7WFE - chains BA and BB of the 16 polymer chains in the assembly; structure by electron microscopy, 3.25 A resolution.

# Chain BA
Molecule: Photosystem I P700 chlorophyll a apoprotein A1
From: Arabidopsis thaliana
Notes: EC 1.97.1.12
UniProtKB: P56766 (PSAA_ARATH); numbering as in UniProt (aligned over 1-750)
Chain sequence (750 residues; numbered 1 to 750; the number before each row is that of its first residue):
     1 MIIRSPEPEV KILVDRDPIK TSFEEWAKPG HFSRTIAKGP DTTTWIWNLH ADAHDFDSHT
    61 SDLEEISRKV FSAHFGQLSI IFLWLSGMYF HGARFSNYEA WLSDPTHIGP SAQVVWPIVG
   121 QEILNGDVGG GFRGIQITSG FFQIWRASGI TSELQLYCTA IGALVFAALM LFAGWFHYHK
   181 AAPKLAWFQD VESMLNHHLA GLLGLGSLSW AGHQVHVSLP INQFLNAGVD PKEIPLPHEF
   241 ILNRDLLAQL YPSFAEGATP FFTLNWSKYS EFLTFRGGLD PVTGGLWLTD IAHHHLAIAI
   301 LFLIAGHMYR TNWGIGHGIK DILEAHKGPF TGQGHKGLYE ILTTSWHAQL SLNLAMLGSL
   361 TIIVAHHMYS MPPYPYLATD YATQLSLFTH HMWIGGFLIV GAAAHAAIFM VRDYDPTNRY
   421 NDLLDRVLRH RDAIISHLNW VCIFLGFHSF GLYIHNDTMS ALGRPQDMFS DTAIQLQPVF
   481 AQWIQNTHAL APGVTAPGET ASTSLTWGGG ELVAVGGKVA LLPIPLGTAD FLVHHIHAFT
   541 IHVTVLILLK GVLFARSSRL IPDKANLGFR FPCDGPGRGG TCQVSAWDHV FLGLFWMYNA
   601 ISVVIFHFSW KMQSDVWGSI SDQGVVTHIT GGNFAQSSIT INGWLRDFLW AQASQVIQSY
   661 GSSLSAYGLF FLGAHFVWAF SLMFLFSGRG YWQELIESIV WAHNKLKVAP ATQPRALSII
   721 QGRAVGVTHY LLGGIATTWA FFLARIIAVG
Not modelled in the structure: 1-8
Curated features (UniProtKB/Swiss-Prot):
  - binding site ([4Fe-4S] cluster): Cys-573, Cys-582
  - binding site (chlorophyll a'): His-675
  - binding site (chlorophyll a): Met-683, Tyr-691
  - binding site (phylloquinone): Trp-692
Metal / ion sites: chlorophyll a Mg (4 sites), coordinated by Gln-77, Gln-113, Gln-121, Thr-495; 4Fe-4S cluster Fe: Cys-573, Cys-582 (shared with Cys-559(BB), Cys-568(BB) of chain BB)
Ligand contacts:
  - beta-carotene (BCR), molecule 1: Ile-80, Leu-83, Trp-84
  - beta-carotene (BCR), molecule 2: Ile-81, Trp-84, Leu-85, Gly-201, Leu-202, Leu-205, Gly-206
  - beta-carotene (BCR), molecule 3: Phe-82, Leu-85, Tyr-89, Thr-159, Gly-162, Ala-163, Phe-166, Leu-205, Leu-208, Ser-209, Phe-262
  - beta-carotene (BCR), molecule 4: Trp-116, Pro-117, Ile-118
  - beta-carotene (BCR), molecule 5: Leu-208, Phe-261, Phe-262, Leu-296, Ile-300, Leu-303, Ile-304, His-307, Ile-315
  - beta-carotene (BCR), molecule 6: Phe-261, Trp-266, Ile-300
  - beta-carotene (BCR), molecule 7: Leu-338, Leu-342, Ala-348, Ser-351, Leu-352, Ala-406, Phe-409
  - beta-carotene (BCR), molecule 8: Ala-355, Met-356, Ser-359, Ile-399, Ala-403, Ala-406, Val-545, Leu-548, Leu-549, Val-552
  - beta-carotene (BCR), molecule 9: Phe-670, Gly-673, Ala-674, Phe-676, Val-677, Leu-732, Ile-735, Ala-736, Trp-739
  - beta-carotene (BCR), molecule 10: Trp-692, Leu-695, Ile-696, Ile-699
  - chlorophyll a (CLA), molecule 1: Val-10, Lys-11, Ile-12, Trp-187, Asp-190, Ser-193, His-197, Thr-311, Trp-313
  - chlorophyll a (CLA), molecule 2: Ile-12, Val-14, Phe-71, Phe-75, Leu-169, Met-170, Phe-172, Ala-173, Phe-176, His-177, Ala-181, Pro-183, Trp-187
  - chlorophyll a (CLA), molecule 3: Ile-19, Lys-20, Thr-21, Ser-22, Phe-23, Glu-25, Trp-26, His-31, Lys-69, Ser-72, Ala-73, Gly-76, Ile-80, Leu-171, Gly-174, Trp-175, Tyr-178, His-179
  - chlorophyll a (CLA), molecule 4: Trp-26, Pro-29, Gly-30, Trp-45, Ile-46, Trp-47, Leu-49, His-50
  - chlorophyll a (CLA), molecule 5: Trp-26, His-31, Phe-32, Leu-49, His-50, Ala-53, His-54, Phe-56, His-59, Lys-69, Ala-73, Gly-76, Gln-77, Ile-80, Leu-171
  - chlorophyll a (CLA), molecule 6: Thr-43, Ile-46, Trp-47, Ile-696, Ile-699, Val-700, His-703, Val-708, Pro-710, Thr-712, Pro-714, Arg-715, Leu-717
  - chlorophyll a (CLA), molecule 7: Trp-47, Phe-676, Val-677, Phe-680, Met-683, Phe-684, Leu-717, Gln-721, Ala-724, Val-725, Thr-728, His-729, Leu-732
  - chlorophyll a (CLA), molecule 8: His-50, Ala-51, Asp-52, Ala-53, His-54, Asp-55, His-347, Leu-350, Leu-354, Phe-397, Leu-398, Val-400, Gly-401, Ala-404, His-405, Ile-408, Arg-412, Phe-569, Arg-570, Trp-587, Val-590, Leu-594, Thr-728, Leu-732
  - chlorophyll a (CLA), molecule 9: His-54, Phe-56, Val-70, Ala-73, His-74, Gln-77, Leu-78, Ile-81, Phe-82, Leu-85, Phe-166, Trp-346, His-347, Gln-349, Leu-350, Asn-353, Leu-354, Leu-357
  - chlorophyll a (CLA), molecule 10: His-54, Gln-77, Ile-80, Ile-81, Trp-84, Leu-357, Ile-394, Phe-397, Leu-398
  - chlorophyll a (CLA), molecule 11: Leu-63, Ser-67, His-74, Leu-185, Phe-188, Gln-189, Val-191, Met-194, Leu-195, His-198, Leu-199, Leu-202, Leu-203, Ile-319, Leu-323, Tyr-339, Leu-342, Thr-343, Thr-344, Ser-345, Trp-346, Gln-349, Leu-352, Asn-353, Met-356, Leu-357
  - chlorophyll a (CLA), molecule 12: Phe-71, His-74, Phe-75, Leu-78, Phe-82, Met-170, Trp-187, Phe-188, Asp-190, Ser-193, Met-194, His-197, His-198, Gly-201, Leu-202
  - chlorophyll a (CLA), molecule 13: Leu-83, Trp-84, Ser-86, Gly-87, Met-88, Phe-90, His-91, Arg-94, Phe-95, Gln-113, Val-114, Trp-116, Leu-164
  - chlorophyll a (CLA), molecule 14: Trp-84, Met-88, His-91, Ala-112, Gln-113, Leu-124, Ile-135, Gln-136, Ile-137, Thr-138, Ser-139, Phe-141, Ala-666, Tyr-667, Phe-670, Trp-739, Leu-743
  - chlorophyll a (CLA), molecule 15: Trp-84, Met-88, Thr-138, Ser-139, Phe-141, Ser-386, Leu-387, Thr-389, His-390, Trp-393, Ile-394, Phe-397, Phe-670, Ile-735, Thr-738, Trp-739
  - chlorophyll a (CLA), molecule 16: Trp-84, Leu-85, Ser-139, Gly-140, Phe-141, Ile-144, Leu-202, Leu-203, Leu-357, Leu-360, Thr-361, Val-364, Met-368, Tyr-374, Leu-377, Leu-387, His-390, His-391, Ile-394, Leu-398
  - chlorophyll a (CLA), molecule 17: Gln-113, Val-114, Val-115, Trp-116, Ile-118, Val-119, Gln-121, Leu-124, Ile-135, Ala-666, Leu-669, Phe-670
  - chlorophyll a (CLA), molecule 18: Ala-147, Leu-202, Leu-203, Gly-206, Ser-207, Trp-210, Gln-214, Ile-291, His-294, His-295, Ile-298, Phe-302, Leu-360, Ile-363, Val-364, His-367, Met-368, Pro-373, Tyr-374
  - chlorophyll a (CLA), molecule 19: Ser-148, Gly-149, Ile-150, Gln-155, Cys-158, Thr-159, Gly-206, Ser-209, Trp-210, Gly-212, His-213, His-216, Val-217, Pro-237, His-238, Ile-241
  - chlorophyll a (CLA), molecule 20: Leu-154, Gln-155, Cys-158, Leu-236, His-238, Ile-241, Leu-242
  - chlorophyll a (CLA), molecule 21: Leu-195, Leu-199, Leu-203, Leu-301, Phe-302, Ala-305, Met-308, Tyr-309, Ile-319, Ile-322, Leu-323, Leu-352, Met-356, Leu-424, Val-427, Leu-549, Val-552, Leu-553
  - chlorophyll a (CLA), molecule 22: Asn-196, His-197, Ala-200, Gly-201, Leu-205, Leu-303, Gly-306, His-307, Tyr-309, Thr-311, Trp-313, Ile-315
  - chlorophyll a (CLA), molecule 23: Leu-208, Ser-209, Ala-211, Gly-212, Val-215, His-216, Phe-240, Ile-241, Arg-244, Leu-247, Phe-254, Gly-257, Phe-261, Tyr-269, Phe-272, Leu-273, Leu-296
  - chlorophyll a (CLA), molecule 24: Phe-261, Trp-266, Ser-267, Tyr-269, Ser-270, Leu-273, Thr-274, Phe-275, His-293, Leu-296, Ala-297, Ile-300, Leu-301, Ile-304, Gly-498
  - chlorophyll a (CLA), molecule 25: Phe-261, Phe-262, Leu-264
  - chlorophyll a (CLA), molecule 26: Thr-274, Phe-275, Gly-277, Gly-278, Leu-286, Asp-290, Ile-291, His-293, His-294, Ala-297, Ile-298, Leu-301, His-367, Met-371, Pro-373, Glu-499, Thr-503
  - chlorophyll a (CLA), molecule 27: Phe-275, Val-494, Thr-495, Ala-496, Pro-497, Gly-498
  - chlorophyll a (CLA), molecule 28: Leu-301, Met-356, Ser-359, Leu-360, Ile-363, His-366, His-367, Tyr-369, Ser-370, Met-371, Thr-503, Ser-504, Thr-506, Trp-507
  - chlorophyll a (CLA), molecule 29: Ile-304, His-307, Met-308, Arg-310, Ile-315, Gly-316, His-317
  - chlorophyll a (CLA), molecule 30: Met-308, His-317, Asp-321, Ile-322, Ala-325, His-326
  - chlorophyll a (CLA), molecule 31: Ile-322, Leu-323, His-326, His-335, Leu-338, Leu-342, Asn-421, Leu-423, Leu-424, Val-427
  - chlorophyll a (CLA), molecule 32: Ala-325, His-326, Lys-327, Gly-328, Pro-329, Phe-330
  - chlorophyll a (CLA), molecule 33: Phe-330, Thr-331, Leu-423, Arg-426, Val-427, Arg-429, His-430, Ala-433, Ile-434, His-437
  - chlorophyll a (CLA), molecule 34: Ser-359, Ile-362, Ile-363, His-366, Met-392, Ile-399, Ile-541, Thr-544, Val-545, Leu-548, Met-597, Ala-600, Ile-601
  - chlorophyll a (CLA), molecule 35: His-366, Tyr-369, Phe-388, Phe-480, Ala-481, Ile-484, Gln-485, Thr-506, Trp-507, Ile-524, Leu-526, His-534, His-537, Ile-541, Val-604, His-607, Phe-608, Lys-611, Met-612
  - chlorophyll a (CLA), molecule 36: Ala-433, His-437, Trp-440
  - chlorophyll a (CLA), molecule 37: Ile-434, His-437, Leu-438, Trp-440, Val-441, Ala-538, Ile-541, His-542, Val-545
  - chlorophyll a (CLA), molecule 38: Ser-436, Asn-439, Trp-440, Ile-443
  - chlorophyll a (CLA), molecule 39: Asn-439, Cys-442, Ile-443, Gly-446, Phe-447, Phe-450, Gly-451, Phe-539, Val-543, Leu-546, Ile-547, Leu-592, Phe-595, Trp-596
  - chlorophyll a (CLA), molecule 40: Trp-440, Ile-443, Phe-444, Phe-447, His-448
  - chlorophyll a (CLA), molecule 41: Val-441, Phe-444, Leu-445, Gln-477, Pro-478, Val-479, Phe-480, Ala-481, Leu-526, Phe-531, His-534, His-535, Ala-538, His-542
  - chlorophyll a (CLA), molecule 42: Phe-447, His-448, Gly-451, Leu-452, Ile-454, His-455, Thr-458, Met-459, Leu-462, Arg-464, Asp-467, Phe-469, Ile-474
  - chlorophyll a (CLA), molecule 43: Phe-450, Tyr-453, Val-533, Ile-536, Phe-539, Thr-540, Tyr-598, Asn-599, Ser-602, Val-603, Phe-606, Ile-641, Trp-644, Leu-645, Leu-649, Trp-650, Ala-653, Ile-657, Phe-671, Ala-674, His-675, Trp-678, Tyr-730, Gly-734, Thr-737, Thr-738, Phe-741
  - chlorophyll a (CLA), molecule 44: Phe-450, Ile-454, Asp-457, Phe-539, Phe-595, Trp-596, Tyr-598, Asn-599, Ile-641, Leu-645, Trp-678, Tyr-730
  - chlorophyll a (CLA), molecule 45: Thr-458, Ala-461, Leu-462
  - chlorophyll a (CLA), molecule 46: Trp-483, Ile-484, His-488, Ala-491, Thr-495, Ala-496, Glu-499, Thr-503, Trp-507
  - chlorophyll a (CLA), molecule 47: Leu-645, Leu-649, Trp-650, Trp-678
  - chlorophyll a (CLA), molecule 48: Leu-669, Phe-670, Leu-672, Gly-673, His-675, Phe-676, Trp-678, Ala-679, Leu-682
  - chlorophyll a (CLA), molecule 49: Phe-676, Ala-679, Phe-680, Leu-682, Met-683, Phe-686, Ser-687, Tyr-691, Trp-692, Leu-695
  - chlorophyll a (CLA), molecule 50: Ile-699, Ala-702, His-703, Leu-706, Val-708
  - chlorophyll a (CLA), molecule 51: Trp-701, Ala-702, Lys-705, Leu-706
  - dodecyl-alpha-D-maltoside (LMU), molecule 1: Leu-83, Phe-95, Val-114, Val-115, Trp-116
  - dodecyl-alpha-D-maltoside (LMU), molecule 2: Phe-444, His-448, Leu-452, Phe-469, Ala-473, Ile-474, Gln-475, Leu-476, Phe-531, His-535
  - phylloquinone (PQN): Met-683, Phe-684, Ser-687, Gly-688, Arg-689, Trp-692, Ile-696, Arg-715, Ala-716, Leu-717, Ser-718, Ile-719, Gly-722
  - 4Fe-4S cluster (SF4): Pro-572, Cys-573, Gly-575, Pro-576, Cys-582, Ile-719, Arg-723

# Chain BB
Molecule: Photosystem I P700 chlorophyll a apoprotein A2
From: Arabidopsis thaliana
Notes: EC 1.97.1.12
UniProtKB: P56767 (PSAB_ARATH); residue numbers follow UniProt; this construct covers 1-734
Chain sequence (734 residues; numbered 1 to 734; the number before each row is that of its first residue):
     1 MALRFPRFSQ GLAQDPTTRR IWFGIATAHD FESHDDITEE RLYQNIFASH FGQLAIIFLW
    61 TSGNLFHVAW QGNFETWVQD PLHVRPIAHA IWDPHFGQPA VEAFTRGGAL GPVNIAYSGV
   121 YQWWYTIGLR TNEDLYTGAL FLLFLSALSL IGGWLHLQPK WKPRVSWFKN AESRLNHHLS
   181 GLFGVSSLAW TGHLVHVAIP ASRGEYVRWN NFLNVLPHPQ GLGPLFTGQW NLYAQNPDSS
   241 SHLFGTSQGS GTAILTLLGG FHPQTQSLWL TDMAHHHLAI AILFLIAGHM YRTNFGIGHS
   301 IKDLLEAHIP PGGRLGRGHK GLYDTINNSI HFQLGLALAS LGVITSLVAQ HMYSLPAYAF
   361 IAQDFTTQAA LYTHHQYIAG FIMTGAFAHG AIFFIRDYNP EQNEDNVLAR MLDHKEAIIS
   421 HLSWASLFLG FHTLGLYVHN DVMLAFGTPE KQILIEPIFA QWIQSAHGKT SYGFDVLLSS
   481 TSGPAFNAGR SIWLPGWLNA INENSNSLFL TIGPGDFLVH HAIALGLHTT TLILVKGALD
   541 ARGSKLMPDK KDFGYSFPCD GPGRGGTCDI SAWDAFYLAV FWMLNTIGWV TFYWHWKHIT
   601 LWQGNVSQFN ESSTYLMGWL RDYLWLNSSQ LINGYNPFGM NSLSVWAWMF LFGHLVWATG
   661 FMFLISWRGY WQELIETLAW AHERTPLANL IRWKDKPVAL SIVQARLVGL AHFSVGYIFT
   721 YAAFLIASTS GKFG
Not modelled in the structure: 1
Curated features (UniProtKB/Swiss-Prot):
  - binding site ([4Fe-4S] cluster): Cys-559, Cys-568
  - binding site (chlorophyll a): His-654, Met-662, Tyr-670
  - binding site (phylloquinone): Trp-671
Metal / ion sites: chlorophyll a Mg site 1 near Gln-53 (its only coordinating residue here); chlorophyll a Mg site 2 near Asp-93 (its only coordinating residue here); 4Fe-4S cluster Fe: Cys-559, Cys-568 (shared with Cys-573(BA), Cys-582(BA) of chain BA)
Ligand contacts:
  - beta-carotene (BCR), molecule 1: Phe-5, Ile-21, Ile-25, Ile-691
  - beta-carotene (BCR), molecule 2: Leu-54, Ile-57, Phe-58, Trp-60, Gly-181, Leu-182, Val-185, Ser-186, Leu-188
  - beta-carotene (BCR), molecule 3: Thr-61, Leu-65, Trp-123, Trp-124, Ile-127, Leu-129, Gly-138, Phe-141, Leu-142, Leu-145, Trp-209, Leu-213
  - beta-carotene (BCR), molecule 4: Leu-188, Leu-222, Phe-226, Leu-278, Ile-282, Leu-285, His-289, Ile-297
  - beta-carotene (BCR), molecule 5: His-331, Phe-332, Gly-335, Leu-336, Ala-339, Val-343, Met-383, Ala-386, Phe-387, Gly-390, Ala-391, Phe-393, Phe-394, Ala-538
  - beta-carotene (BCR), molecule 6: Phe-387, Met-411, Ile-418, Val-535, Leu-539
  - beta-carotene (BCR), molecule 7: Leu-434, Gly-435, Val-438
  - beta-carotene (BCR), molecule 8: Val-645, Trp-648, Met-649, Phe-652, Trp-671, Leu-674, Ile-675, Leu-678, Phe-719
  - beta-carotene (BCR), molecule 9: Thr-685, Pro-686, Leu-687
  - chlorophyll a (CLA), molecule 1: Phe-5, Phe-8, Gly-24, Ile-25, Ala-28, His-29, Phe-31, His-34, Asn-45, Ser-49, Gly-52, Gln-53, Ile-56
  - chlorophyll a (CLA), molecule 2: Thr-18, Ile-21, Trp-22, Ile-675, Leu-678, Ala-679, His-682, Ile-691, Arg-692, Trp-693, Lys-694, Pro-697, Val-698, Leu-700
  - chlorophyll a (CLA), molecule 3: Trp-22, Phe-652, Leu-655, Val-656, Thr-659, Met-662, Phe-663, Leu-700, Leu-707, Val-708, Ala-711, His-712, Val-715
  - chlorophyll a (CLA), molecule 4: Ile-25, Ala-26, Thr-27, Ala-28, His-29, Asp-30, Glu-32, His-331, Leu-334, Leu-338, Phe-381, Ile-382, Thr-384, Gly-385, Ala-388, His-389, Ile-392, Arg-396, Tyr-555, Ser-556, Trp-573, Phe-576, Ala-711
  - chlorophyll a (CLA), molecule 5: His-29, Phe-31, Glu-32, Tyr-43, Ile-46, Ser-49, His-50, Gln-53, Leu-54, Ile-57, Phe-168, Arg-174, His-178, Leu-182, Phe-183, Ile-330, His-331, Gln-333, Leu-334, Ala-337, Leu-338, Leu-341
  - chlorophyll a (CLA), molecule 6: His-29, Gln-53, Ile-56, Ile-57, Trp-60, Leu-341, Ile-378, Phe-381, Ile-382
  - chlorophyll a (CLA), molecule 7: Phe-47, Phe-51, Leu-148, Gly-152, Leu-155, His-156, Trp-161, Pro-163, Trp-167
  - chlorophyll a (CLA), molecule 8: Phe-47, His-50, Phe-51, Leu-54, Trp-123, Trp-167, Phe-168, Asn-170, Ser-173, Arg-174, His-177, His-178, Gly-181, Leu-182, Phe-183, Ile-344, Tyr-358
  - chlorophyll a (CLA), molecule 9: Leu-54, Ile-127, Leu-129, Asp-134, Thr-137, Gly-138, Phe-141, Leu-145, Leu-148, Ser-149, Ser-186, Ala-189, Trp-190, Gly-192, His-193, Val-197, Val-207, Arg-208, Trp-209, Phe-212
  - chlorophyll a (CLA), molecule 10: Ile-56, Trp-60, Gly-63, Asn-64, His-67, Val-68, Ala-88, His-89, Asn-114, Ile-115, Ala-116, Tyr-117, Ser-118, Val-120, Val-645, Trp-646, Met-649, Phe-719
  - chlorophyll a (CLA), molecule 11: Ile-57, Phe-58, Trp-60, Thr-61, Ser-118, Gly-119, Val-120, Trp-123, Val-185, Ser-186, Ala-189, Leu-341, Ile-344, Thr-345, Val-348, Met-352, Tyr-358, Leu-371, His-374, His-375, Ile-378, Ile-382
  - chlorophyll a (CLA), molecule 12: Leu-59, Trp-60, Ser-62, Gly-63, Phe-66, His-67, Trp-70, Gln-71, His-89, Ala-90, Ile-91, Trp-92, Leu-143
  - chlorophyll a (CLA), molecule 13: Trp-60, Asn-64, Tyr-117, Ser-118, Val-120, Ala-370, Leu-371, Thr-373, His-374, Tyr-377, Ile-378, Phe-381, Trp-646, Met-649, Phe-652, Val-715, Ile-718, Phe-719, Tyr-721, Ala-722, Leu-725, Ile-726
  - chlorophyll a (CLA), molecule 14: His-89, Ala-90, Ile-91, Trp-92, Asp-93, Pro-94, His-95, Phe-96, Phe-104, Asn-114, Ser-644, Val-645, Trp-648
  - chlorophyll a (CLA), molecule 15: Trp-123, Thr-126, Ile-127, Leu-182, Phe-183, Ser-186, Ser-187, Trp-190, Leu-194, Leu-270, Met-273, His-276, His-277, Ile-280, Phe-284, Ile-344, Leu-347, Val-348, His-351, Met-352, Ala-357, Tyr-358
  - chlorophyll a (CLA), molecule 16: Trp-167, Asn-170, Ser-173, His-177, Thr-293, Asn-294, Phe-295
  - chlorophyll a (CLA), molecule 17: Ala-171, Arg-174, Leu-175, His-178, Leu-179, Phe-183, Leu-283, Phe-284, Ile-301, Leu-305, Tyr-323, Ile-326, Asn-327, Leu-336, Ala-337, Ser-340, Leu-341, Ile-344
  - chlorophyll a (CLA), molecule 18: Leu-175, Leu-179, Phe-183, Leu-283, Phe-284, Ala-287, Met-290, Tyr-291, Ile-301, Leu-304
  - chlorophyll a (CLA), molecule 19: Asn-176, His-177, Ser-180, Gly-181, Val-185, Leu-285, Gly-288, His-289, Tyr-291, Thr-293, Phe-295, Ile-297
  - chlorophyll a (CLA), molecule 20: Leu-188, Ala-189, Thr-191, Gly-192, Val-195, His-196, Phe-212, Leu-213, Val-215, Leu-216, Pro-217, His-218, Gly-221, Leu-222, Leu-225, Tyr-233, Ile-254, Leu-255, Leu-278
  - chlorophyll a (CLA), molecule 21: Trp-230, Asn-231, Tyr-233, Ala-234, Leu-255, Thr-256, Leu-257, His-275, Leu-278, Ala-279, Ile-282, Leu-283, Ile-492
  - chlorophyll a (CLA), molecule 22: Thr-256, Leu-257, Gly-259, Gly-260, Leu-268, Asp-272, Met-273, His-275, His-276, Ala-279, Ile-280, Leu-283, His-351, Leu-355, Trp-493, Trp-497
  - chlorophyll a (CLA), molecule 23: Ile-286, Ala-287, His-289, Met-290, Ile-297, Gly-298, His-299
  - chlorophyll a (CLA), molecule 24: Ile-286, Met-290, His-299, Asp-303, Leu-304, Ala-307, His-308
  - chlorophyll a (CLA), molecule 25: Leu-304, Leu-305, His-308, Leu-315, His-319, Leu-322, Ile-326, Phe-332, Val-407, Leu-408, Met-411
  - chlorophyll a (CLA), molecule 26: Ala-307, His-308, Ile-309, Pro-310, Pro-311, Arg-314, Leu-315, His-319
  - chlorophyll a (CLA), molecule 27: Arg-314, Leu-315, Val-407, Arg-410, Met-411, Asp-413, His-414, Ala-417, Ile-418, His-421
  - chlorophyll a (CLA), molecule 28: Ser-340, Val-343, Ile-344, Leu-347, Gln-350, His-351, Tyr-353, Ser-354, Leu-355, Leu-508, Phe-509
  - chlorophyll a (CLA), molecule 29: Val-343, Ser-346, Leu-347, Gln-350, Gln-376, Gly-380, Met-383, Phe-387, Leu-527, Thr-530, Thr-531, Leu-534, Met-583, Thr-586, Ile-587
  - chlorophyll a (CLA), molecule 30: Gln-350, Tyr-353, Tyr-372, Gln-376, Phe-459, Ala-460, Trp-462, Ile-463, Gln-464, Phe-509, Leu-510, Ile-512, His-520, Ile-523, Leu-527, Val-590, Tyr-593, Trp-594, Lys-597, His-598
  - chlorophyll a (CLA), molecule 31: Tyr-377, Thr-433, Leu-434, Tyr-437, Val-519, Ala-522, Leu-525, Asn-585, Trp-589, Phe-592, Leu-616, Trp-619, Leu-624, Ser-628, Ile-632, Phe-650, His-654, Trp-657, Phe-713, Tyr-717, Thr-720, Tyr-721, Phe-724
  - chlorophyll a (CLA), molecule 32: Ala-417, His-421, Trp-424
  - chlorophyll a (CLA), molecule 33: Ile-418, His-421, Leu-422, Trp-424, Ala-425, Ala-524, Leu-527, His-528, Thr-531
  - chlorophyll a (CLA), molecule 34: Ser-420, His-421, Ser-423, Trp-424, Leu-427, Phe-431
  - chlorophyll a (CLA), molecule 35: Ser-423, Ser-426, Leu-427, Gly-430, Phe-431, Leu-434, Leu-525, Thr-529, Leu-532, Ile-533, Leu-578, Phe-581, Trp-582
  - chlorophyll a (CLA), molecule 36: Trp-424, Leu-427, Phe-428, Phe-431, His-432
  - chlorophyll a (CLA), molecule 37: Trp-424, Ala-425, Phe-428, Leu-429, Ile-455, Glu-456, Pro-457, Ile-458, Phe-459, Ala-460, Ile-512, Asp-516, Phe-517, His-520, His-521, Ala-524, His-528
  - chlorophyll a (CLA), molecule 38: Phe-431, His-432, Gly-435, Leu-436, Val-438, His-439, Val-442, Met-443, Phe-446, Lys-451, Ile-453
  - chlorophyll a (CLA), molecule 39: Leu-434, Val-438, Asp-441, Leu-525, Phe-581, Trp-582, Asn-585, Trp-589, Leu-616, Leu-620, Trp-657, Phe-713, Tyr-717
  - chlorophyll a (CLA), molecule 40: Ile-458, Phe-459, Trp-462, Phe-474
  - chlorophyll a (CLA), molecule 41: Trp-462, Ile-463, Ala-466, His-467, Leu-477, Leu-478, Ala-485, Trp-493, Leu-494, Trp-497, Phe-509
  - chlorophyll a (CLA), molecule 42: Leu-477, Pro-484, Ala-485, Ala-488, Gly-489, Ile-492, Trp-493
  - chlorophyll a (CLA), molecule 43: Leu-620, Leu-624, Trp-625, Trp-657
  - chlorophyll a (CLA), molecule 44: Trp-648, Leu-651, Phe-652, His-654, Leu-655, Trp-657, Ala-658, Phe-661
  - chlorophyll a (CLA), molecule 45: Leu-655, Ala-658, Thr-659, Phe-661, Met-662, Ile-665, Tyr-670, Trp-671, Leu-674
  - chlorophyll a (CLA), molecule 46: Leu-678, Ala-681, His-682, Thr-685, Ala-688, Ile-691
  - chlorophyll a (CLA), molecule 47: Trp-680, Ala-681, Arg-684, Thr-685, Pro-686
  - chlorophyll a (CLA), molecule 48: Pro-686, Leu-687, Ala-688, Leu-690, Ile-691
  - phylloquinone (PQN): Trp-22, Ile-25, Met-662, Phe-663, Ser-666, Trp-667, Arg-668, Trp-671, Ile-675, Val-698, Ala-699, Leu-700, Ser-701, Ala-705
  - 4Fe-4S cluster (SF4): Cys-559, Gly-561, Pro-562, Thr-567, Cys-568, Ile-702, Arg-706

# Chain BA / chain BB interface
Contacting residue pairs (167; chain BA residue first):
  Val-119(BA) / Phe-446(BB)
  Val-119(BA) / Lys-451(BB)
  Gly-120(BA) / Phe-446(BB)
  Gln-121(BA) / Phe-446(BB)
  Ile-123(BA) / Ala-445(BB)
  Ile-123(BA) / Phe-446(BB)
  Asp-432(BA) / Thr-677(BB)
  Ala-433(BA) / Trp-680(BB)  hydrophobic
  Ile-435(BA) / Leu-674(BB)  hydrophobic
  Ile-435(BA) / Thr-677(BB)
  Ser-436(BA) / Thr-677(BB)  hydrogen bond (side chain-backbone)
  Ser-436(BA) / Leu-678(BB)
  Ser-436(BA) / Trp-680(BB)
  Ser-436(BA) / Ala-681(BB)
  Asn-439(BA) / Leu-674(BB)
  Asn-439(BA) / Leu-678(BB)
  Asp-457(BA) / Tyr-635(BB)  hydrogen bond
  Asp-457(BA) / Trp-648(BB)  hydrogen bond
  Asp-457(BA) / Leu-651(BB)
  Thr-458(BA) / Trp-648(BB)  hydrogen bond
  Ser-460(BA) / Tyr-635(BB)
  Ser-460(BA) / Asn-636(BB)  hydrogen bond (side chain-backbone)
  Ser-460(BA) / Met-640(BB)
  Ala-461(BA) / Tyr-635(BB)
  Ala-461(BA) / Met-640(BB)
  Ala-461(BA) / Ser-644(BB)  hydrogen bond (backbone-side chain)
  Ala-461(BA) / Trp-648(BB)
  Leu-462(BA) / His-95(BB)
  Leu-462(BA) / Phe-96(BB)  hydrophobic
  Leu-462(BA) / Gly-97(BB)  hydrogen bond (backbone-backbone)
  Leu-462(BA) / Ala-100(BB)
  Leu-462(BA) / Met-640(BB)
  Gly-463(BA) / Gly-97(BB)
  Gly-463(BA) / Pro-99(BB)
  Gly-463(BA) / Met-640(BB)  hydrogen bond (backbone-side chain)
  Arg-464(BA) / His-95(BB)  hydrogen bond (side chain-backbone)
  Arg-464(BA) / Gly-97(BB)
  Leu-546(BA) / Tyr-670(BB)
  Leu-546(BA) / Leu-674(BB)  hydrophobic
  Ile-547(BA) / Tyr-670(BB)
  Lys-550(BA) / Tyr-670(BB)  hydrogen bond (side chain-backbone)
  Lys-550(BA) / Glu-673(BB)  salt bridge
  Lys-550(BA) / Leu-674(BB)
  Phe-554(BA) / Thr-677(BB)
  Ser-558(BA) / Glu-673(BB)  hydrogen bond
  Arg-559(BA) / Glu-676(BB)
  Arg-559(BA) / Trp-680(BB)
  Leu-560(BA) / Gln-672(BB)
  Leu-560(BA) / Glu-676(BB)  hydrogen bond (backbone-side chain)
  Lys-564(BA) / Glu-673(BB)  salt bridge
  Cys-573(BA) / Pro-562(BB)
  Gly-575(BA) / Pro-562(BB)
  Pro-576(BA) / Pro-558(BB)  hydrophobic
  Pro-576(BA) / Cys-559(BB)  hydrophobic
  Pro-576(BA) / Gly-561(BB)
  Arg-578(BA) / Arg-668(BB)  hydrogen bond (backbone-side chain)
  Gly-579(BA) / Arg-668(BB)  hydrogen bond (backbone-side chain)
  Gly-579(BA) / Ser-701(BB)
  Gly-580(BA) / Arg-668(BB)  hydrogen bond (backbone-side chain)
  Gly-580(BA) / Ile-702(BB)
  Thr-581(BA) / Arg-668(BB)  hydrogen bond (backbone-backbone)
  Cys-582(BA) / Trp-667(BB)  hydrophobic
  Cys-582(BA) / Arg-668(BB)  hydrogen bond (backbone-backbone)
  Cys-582(BA) / Gly-669(BB)  hydrogen bond (backbone-backbone)
  Cys-582(BA) / Tyr-670(BB)
  Cys-582(BA) / Ile-702(BB)  hydrophobic
  Gln-583(BA) / Ile-665(BB)  hydrogen bond (side chain-backbone)
  Gln-583(BA) / Ser-666(BB)
  Gln-583(BA) / Trp-667(BB)  hydrogen bond (side chain-backbone)
  Gln-583(BA) / Tyr-670(BB)
  Val-584(BA) / Gly-669(BB)
  Val-584(BA) / Glu-673(BB)
  His-589(BA) / Tyr-670(BB)
  His-589(BA) / Glu-673(BB)  salt bridge
  Phe-591(BA) / Ile-665(BB)  hydrophobic
  Leu-592(BA) / Ser-666(BB)
  Phe-595(BA) / Ile-665(BB)  hydrophobic
  Gln-636(BA) / Pro-637(BB)
  Ser-637(BA) / Pro-637(BB)
  Ile-641(BA) / Leu-651(BB)  hydrophobic
  Asn-642(BA) / Ile-632(BB)  hydrogen bond (side chain-backbone)
  Asn-642(BA) / Tyr-635(BB)
  Asn-642(BA) / Ala-647(BB)
  Asn-642(BA) / Leu-651(BB)
  Leu-645(BA) / Ile-632(BB)  hydrophobic
  Leu-645(BA) / Phe-650(BB)  hydrophobic
  Leu-645(BA) / Leu-651(BB)  hydrophobic
  Arg-646(BA) / Ile-632(BB)  hydrogen bond (side chain-backbone)
  Arg-646(BA) / Asn-633(BB)
  Arg-646(BA) / Tyr-635(BB)  hydrogen bond (side chain-backbone)
  Arg-646(BA) / Asn-636(BB)
  Arg-646(BA) / Pro-637(BB)
  Trp-650(BA) / Trp-625(BB)  hydrogen bond (backbone-side chain)
  Trp-650(BA) / Ser-628(BB)
  Trp-650(BA) / Ser-629(BB)
  Trp-650(BA) / Ile-632(BB)  hydrophobic
  Ala-653(BA) / Trp-625(BB)  hydrogen bond (backbone-side chain)
  Ser-654(BA) / Trp-625(BB)
  Ile-657(BA) / Met-617(BB)  hydrophobic
  Ile-657(BA) / Arg-621(BB)  hydrogen bond (backbone-side chain)
  Ile-657(BA) / Trp-625(BB)  hydrophobic
  Gln-658(BA) / Arg-621(BB)
  Tyr-660(BA) / Asp-441(BB)
  Tyr-660(BA) / Leu-444(BB)  hydrophobic
  Tyr-660(BA) / Tyr-615(BB)  hydrophobic
  Tyr-660(BA) / Met-617(BB)  hydrophobic
  Gly-661(BA) / Leu-444(BB)  hydrogen bond (backbone-backbone)
  Gly-661(BA) / Ala-445(BB)
  Gly-661(BA) / Gly-447(BB)
  Ser-665(BA) / Ala-445(BB)  hydrogen bond (side chain-backbone)
  Gly-668(BA) / Met-617(BB)
  Leu-669(BA) / Asp-441(BB)
  Leu-669(BA) / Val-442(BB)  hydrophobic
  Leu-669(BA) / Ala-445(BB)  hydrophobic
  Phe-671(BA) / Leu-620(BB)  hydrophobic
  Leu-672(BA) / Asp-441(BB)
  Leu-672(BA) / Met-617(BB)
  Leu-672(BA) / Leu-620(BB)  hydrophobic
  Phe-676(BA) / Leu-434(BB)  hydrophobic
  Trp-678(BA) / Trp-657(BB)  hydrophobic
  Trp-678(BA) / Phe-661(BB)  hydrophobic
  Leu-682(BA) / Phe-661(BB)  hydrophobic
  Leu-685(BA) / Leu-664(BB)
  Leu-685(BA) / Ile-665(BB)  hydrophobic
  Leu-685(BA) / Trp-667(BB)
  Phe-686(BA) / Asp-569(BB)
  Phe-686(BA) / Phe-581(BB)  hydrophobic
  Phe-686(BA) / Phe-661(BB)  hydrophobic
  Phe-686(BA) / Leu-664(BB)  hydrophobic
  Phe-686(BA) / Ile-665(BB)  hydrophobic
  Phe-686(BA) / Trp-667(BB)
  Phe-686(BA) / Phe-713(BB)  hydrophobic
  Ser-687(BA) / Asp-569(BB)
  Ser-687(BA) / Leu-578(BB)
  Ser-687(BA) / Trp-667(BB)
  Gly-688(BA) / Cys-568(BB)
  Gly-688(BA) / Asp-569(BB)  hydrogen bond (backbone-side chain)
  Arg-689(BA) / Arg-564(BB)  hydrogen bond (side chain-backbone)
  Arg-689(BA) / Gly-565(BB)  hydrogen bond (side chain-backbone)
  Arg-689(BA) / Gly-566(BB)  hydrogen bond (side chain-backbone)
  Arg-689(BA) / Cys-568(BB)  hydrogen bond (backbone-backbone)
  Gly-690(BA) / Leu-546(BB)
  Gly-690(BA) / Cys-568(BB)  hydrogen bond (backbone-backbone)
  Tyr-691(BA) / Ile-533(BB)
  Tyr-691(BA) / Lys-536(BB)
  Tyr-691(BA) / Cys-568(BB)
  Tyr-691(BA) / Asp-569(BB)  hydrogen bond (backbone-backbone)
  Gln-693(BA) / Leu-546(BB)
  Glu-694(BA) / Lys-536(BB)  salt bridge
  Glu-694(BA) / Asp-540(BB)
  Glu-694(BA) / Ser-544(BB)
  Glu-694(BA) / Lys-550(BB)  salt bridge
  Glu-694(BA) / Ile-570(BB)
  Leu-695(BA) / Ile-419(BB)  hydrophobic
  Leu-695(BA) / Leu-532(BB)  hydrophobic
  Glu-697(BA) / Ser-544(BB)  hydrogen bond
  Glu-697(BA) / Lys-545(BB)  hydrogen bond (side chain-backbone)
  Glu-697(BA) / Leu-546(BB)
  Ser-698(BA) / Glu-416(BB)  hydrogen bond
  Ser-698(BA) / Ile-419(BB)
  Trp-701(BA) / Glu-416(BB)
  Trp-701(BA) / Ala-417(BB)  hydrophobic
  Ala-702(BA) / Ser-420(BB)
  Ile-719(BA) / Gly-566(BB)
  Ile-719(BA) / Cys-568(BB)  hydrophobic
  Arg-723(BA) / Trp-667(BB)
  Tyr-730(BA) / Phe-661(BB)
Other interface residues (no listed pair), chain BA (83 interface residues in all): Leu-124, Phe-450, Pro-572, Thr-640, Val-656, Ser-662, Ile-699
Other interface residues (no listed pair), chain BB (80 interface residues in all): Ser-423, Thr-567, Ala-575, Leu-616, Leu-655

# In short
The interface between chain BA and chain BB involves 83 residues on one side and 80 on the other; the contacts
include 38 hydrogen bonds and 5 salt bridges. Polar pairs include Lys-550(BA)/Glu-673(BB),
Lys-564(BA)/Glu-673(BB) and His-589(BA)/Glu-673(BB).
Chain BA is Photosystem I P700 chlorophyll a apoprotein A1 and chain BB is Photosystem I P700 chlorophyll a
apoprotein A2, both from Arabidopsis thaliana; the structure, Right PSI in the cyclic electron transfer
supercomplex NDH-PSI from Arabidopsis, was determined by electron microscopy together with 7WFD and 7WFG from
the same study.
